6PE4 - chains A and E of the 16 polymer chains in the assembly; structure by electron microscopy, 3.10 A resolution.

== Chain A ==
Molecule: V-type proton ATPase subunit a, vacuolar isoform
From: Saccharomyces cerevisiae (strain ATCC 204508 / S288c)
UniProt: P32563 (VPH1_YEAST); numbering as in UniProt (aligned over 1-840)
Amino-acid sequence (1012 residues; each row starts with the number of its first residue):
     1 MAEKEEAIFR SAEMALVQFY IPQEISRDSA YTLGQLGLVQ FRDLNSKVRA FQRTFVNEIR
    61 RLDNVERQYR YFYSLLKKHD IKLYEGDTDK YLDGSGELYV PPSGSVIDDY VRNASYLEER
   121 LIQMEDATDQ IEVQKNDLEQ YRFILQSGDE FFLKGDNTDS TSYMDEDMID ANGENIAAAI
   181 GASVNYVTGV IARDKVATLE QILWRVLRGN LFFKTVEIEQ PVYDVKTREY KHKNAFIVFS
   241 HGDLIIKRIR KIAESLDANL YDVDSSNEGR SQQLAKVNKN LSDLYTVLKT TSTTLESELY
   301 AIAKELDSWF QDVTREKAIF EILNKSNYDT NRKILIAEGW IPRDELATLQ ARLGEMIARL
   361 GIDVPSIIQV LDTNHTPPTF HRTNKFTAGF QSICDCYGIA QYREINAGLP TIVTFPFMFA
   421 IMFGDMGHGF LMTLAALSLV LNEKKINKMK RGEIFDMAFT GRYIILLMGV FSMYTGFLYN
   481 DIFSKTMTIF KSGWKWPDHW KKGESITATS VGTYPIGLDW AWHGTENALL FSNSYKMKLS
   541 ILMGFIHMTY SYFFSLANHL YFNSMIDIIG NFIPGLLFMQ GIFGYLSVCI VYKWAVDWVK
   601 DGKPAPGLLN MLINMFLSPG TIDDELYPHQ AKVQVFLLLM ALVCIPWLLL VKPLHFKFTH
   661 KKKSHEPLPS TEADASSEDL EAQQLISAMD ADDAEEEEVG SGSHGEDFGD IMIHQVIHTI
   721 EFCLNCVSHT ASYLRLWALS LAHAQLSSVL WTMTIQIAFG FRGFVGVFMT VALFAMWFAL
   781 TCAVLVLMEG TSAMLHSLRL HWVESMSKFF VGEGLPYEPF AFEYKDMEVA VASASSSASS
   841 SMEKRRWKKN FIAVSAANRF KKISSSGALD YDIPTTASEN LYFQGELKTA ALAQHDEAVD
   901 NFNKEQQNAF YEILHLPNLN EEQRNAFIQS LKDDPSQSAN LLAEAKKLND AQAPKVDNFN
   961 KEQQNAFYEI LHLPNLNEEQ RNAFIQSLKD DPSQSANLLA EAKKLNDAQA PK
Unresolved in the structure: 1-2, 156-183, 660-706, 836-1012
Construct notes: expression tag (841-1012)

== Chain E ==
Molecule: V-type proton ATPase subunit e
From: Saccharomyces cerevisiae (strain ATCC 204508 / S288c)
UniProt: Q3E7B6 (VA0E_YEAST); numbering as in UniProt (aligned over 1-73)
Amino-acid sequence (73 residues; row label = number of the first residue in the row):
     1 MSSFYTVVGV FIVVSAMSVL FWIMAPKNNQ AVWRSTVILT LAMMFLMWAI TFLCQLHPLV
    61 APRRSDLRPE FAE
Unresolved in the structure: 1, 71-73

== How chain A and chain E interact ==
Contacting residue pairs - 77 pairs, chain A then chain E:
  Glu6(A) - Asn29(E)
  Glu6(A) - Gln30(E)
  Glu6(A) - Ala31(E)  hydrogen bond (side chain-backbone)
  Glu6(A) - Val32(E)
  Asn384(A) - Asn29(E)  hydrogen bond
  Leu409(A) - Ala31(E)
  Ile412(A) - Thr36(E)
  Val413(A) - Leu39(E)  hydrophobic
  Val413(A) - Thr40(E)
  Thr414(A) - Met43(E)
  Phe417(A) - Met43(E)  hydrophobic
  Phe471(A) - Thr40(E)
  Tyr474(A) - Met44(E)  hydrogen bond (side chain-backbone)
  Thr475(A) - Met47(E)
  Leu478(A) - Met47(E)  hydrophobic
  Leu478(A) - Trp48(E)
  Leu478(A) - Thr51(E)
  Tyr479(A) - Met47(E)  hydrophobic
  Trp494(A) - Pro58(E)  hydrophobic
  Trp494(A) - Val60(E)
  Trp494(A) - Ala61(E)  hydrophobic
  Trp494(A) - Pro62(E)
  Trp496(A) - Pro62(E)  hydrophobic
  Trp496(A) - Arg63(E)
  Trp496(A) - Arg64(E)
  Trp496(A) - Leu67(E)  hydrophobic
  Trp500(A) - Leu67(E)  hydrogen bond (side chain-backbone)
  Trp500(A) - Arg68(E)
  Trp500(A) - Pro69(E)
  Gly503(A) - Ser65(E)
  Glu504(A) - Ser65(E)
  Ser505(A) - Arg63(E)
  Ile506(A) - Arg63(E)
  Ile506(A) - Leu67(E)  hydrophobic
  Thr507(A) - Pro62(E)
  Ala508(A) - Ala61(E)
  Ala508(A) - Pro62(E)
  Thr513(A) - Ser2(E)
  Thr513(A) - Gln55(E)  hydrogen bond (side chain-backbone)
  Tyr514(A) - Phe52(E)
  Tyr514(A) - Gln55(E)
  Pro515(A) - Trp48(E)  hydrogen bond (backbone-side chain)
  Pro515(A) - Phe52(E)
  Gly517(A) - Thr51(E)
  Gly517(A) - Gln55(E)
  Leu518(A) - Thr51(E)
  Leu518(A) - Gln55(E)
  Asp519(A) - Gln55(E)
  Ala521(A) - Pro62(E)
  Trp522(A) - Val60(E)
  Trp522(A) - Ala61(E)
  Trp522(A) - Pro62(E)
  Gly524(A) - Arg64(E)
  Thr525(A) - Pro62(E)
  Thr525(A) - Arg63(E)  hydrogen bond (backbone-backbone)
  Thr525(A) - Arg64(E)  hydrogen bond (backbone-backbone)
  Glu526(A) - Arg63(E)  salt bridge
  Glu526(A) - Ser65(E)
  Asn527(A) - Val60(E)
  Asn527(A) - Ala61(E)  hydrogen bond (side chain-backbone)
  Asn527(A) - Pro62(E)
  Asn527(A) - Arg63(E)
  Phe531(A) - Cys54(E)
  Phe531(A) - Gln55(E)
  Tyr535(A) - Ile50(E)
  Tyr535(A) - Thr51(E)  hydrogen bond
  Tyr535(A) - Cys54(E)  hydrophobic
  Leu539(A) - Ile50(E)  hydrophobic
  Leu542(A) - Ile50(E)  hydrophobic
  Ile546(A) - Leu46(E)  hydrophobic
  Tyr550(A) - Leu39(E)
  Lys593(A) - Leu59(E)
  Trp594(A) - Ile50(E)  hydrophobic
  Trp594(A) - Leu53(E)  hydrophobic
  Trp594(A) - Cys54(E)
  Trp594(A) - His57(E)
  Asp597(A) - His57(E)  salt bridge
Other interface residues (no listed pair), chain A (54 interface residues in all): Ile8, Phe386, Thr387, Met418, Ser510, Ile516, Leu530, Met543, Val591, Ala595, Val596, Ala605
Other interface residues (no listed pair), chain E (35 interface residues in all): Phe4, Ser35, Leu56, Asp66

== Overview ==
54 residues of chain A face 35 of chain E across their interface, with 10 hydrogen bonds and 2 salt bridges.
Among the polar pairs are Glu526(A)-Arg63(E), Asp597(A)-His57(E) and Glu6(A)-Ala31(E).
Chain A is V-type proton ATPase subunit a, vacuolar isoform and chain E is V-type proton ATPase subunit e,
both from Saccharomyces cerevisiae (strain ATCC 204508 / S288c); the structure, Yeast Vo motor in complex with
1 VopQ molecule, was determined by electron microscopy (same publication as 6PE5).
